8OHZ - chains C and D of the 28 polymer chains in the assembly; structure by X-ray diffraction, 2.65 A resolution.

# Chain C
Protein: Proteasome subunit alpha type-4
Source organism: Saccharomyces cerevisiae
Reference sequence: P40303 (PSA4_YEAST); residues -1 to 252 here correspond to UniProt positions 1-254 (UniProt number = residue number + 2)
Sequence (254 residues; row label = number of the first residue in the row; numbers below 1 keep their minus sign (Met-1 is residue -1)):
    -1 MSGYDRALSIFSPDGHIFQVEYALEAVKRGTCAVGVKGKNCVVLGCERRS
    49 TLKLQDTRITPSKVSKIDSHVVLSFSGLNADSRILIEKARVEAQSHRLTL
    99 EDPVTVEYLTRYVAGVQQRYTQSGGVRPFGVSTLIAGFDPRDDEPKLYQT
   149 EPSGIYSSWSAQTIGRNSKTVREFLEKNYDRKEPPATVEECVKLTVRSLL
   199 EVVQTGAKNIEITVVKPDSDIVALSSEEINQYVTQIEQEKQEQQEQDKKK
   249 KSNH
Unresolved in the structure: -1 to 0, 241-252
Swiss-Prot annotation at these positions:
  - modified residue: Thr58 (Phosphothreonine)

# Chain D
Protein: Proteasome subunit alpha type-5
Source organism: Saccharomyces cerevisiae
Reference sequence: P32379 (PSA5_YEAST); residues -7 to 252 here correspond to UniProt positions 1-260 (UniProt number = residue number + 8)
Sequence (260 residues; each row starts with the number of its first residue; numbers below 1 keep their minus sign (Met-7 is residue -7)):
    -7 MFLTRSEYDRGVSTFSPEGRLFQVEYSLEAIKLGSTAIGIATKEGVVLGV
    43 EKRATSPLLESDSIEKIVEIDRHIGCAMSGLTADARSMIEHARTAAVTHN
    93 LYYDEDINVESLTQSVCDLALRFGEGASGEERLMSRPFGVALLIAGHDAD
   143 DGYQLFHAEPSGTFYRYNAKAIGSGSEGAQAELLNEWHSSLTLKEAELLV
   193 LKILKQVMEEKLDENNAQLSCITKQDGFKIYDNEKTAELIKELKEKEAAE
   243 SPEEADVEMS
Unresolved in the structure: -7 to 0, 118-124, 243-252

# Chain C / chain D interface
Residue-residue contacts (63; chain C residue first):
  Asp3(C) - Glu117(D)
  Arg4(C) - Asp1(D)
  Arg4(C) - Glu117(D)
  Ala5(C) - Val4(D)  hydrophobic
  Ala5(C) - Ser127(D)
  Ser7(C) - Ser127(D)
  Ser7(C) - Arg128(D)
  Ile8(C) - Asp1(D)
  Ile8(C) - Val4(D)  hydrophobic
  Ile8(C) - Gln15(D)
  Phe9(C) - Gln15(D)
  Phe9(C) - Tyr18(D)
  Phe9(C) - Ser19(D)
  Phe9(C) - Ala22(D)  hydrophobic
  Phe9(C) - Leu73(D)  hydrophobic
  Phe9(C) - Arg128(D)
  Phe9(C) - Pro129(D)
  Phe9(C) - Gly131(D)
  Ser10(C) - Tyr18(D)
  Pro11(C) - Tyr18(D)  hydrophobic
  Pro11(C) - Glu21(D)
  Asp12(C) - Glu21(D)
  Gly13(C) - Tyr18(D)
  Gly13(C) - Glu21(D)
  Gly13(C) - Ala22(D)
  His14(C) - Leu25(D)
  Ile15(C) - Leu73(D)  hydrophobic
  Ile15(C) - Arg128(D)
  Lys35(C) - Glu52(D)  salt bridge
  Gln116(C) - Ala75(D)
  Gln116(C) - Asp76(D)
  Thr119(C) - Arg128(D)  hydrogen bond (backbone-side chain)
  Gln120(C) - Met126(D)
  Gln120(C) - Ser127(D)  hydrogen bond (backbone-backbone)
  Gln120(C) - Arg128(D)
  Gln120(C) - Phe130(D)
  Ser121(C) - Ser127(D)
  Gly122(C) - Ser127(D)
  Ser151(C) - Ala75(D)
  Gly152(C) - Ala75(D)
  Ile153(C) - Thr74(D)
  Ile153(C) - Ala75(D)
  Tyr154(C) - Arg78(D)
  Ser155(C) - Leu51(D)
  Ser155(C) - Ser55(D)
  Ser156(C) - Leu51(D)
  Ser156(C) - Glu52(D)  hydrogen bond (backbone-backbone)
  Ser156(C) - Ser55(D)  hydrogen bond (backbone-side chain)
  Trp157(C) - Ser48(D)
  Trp157(C) - Leu50(D)
  Trp157(C) - Leu51(D)
  Trp157(C) - Glu52(D)
  Ser158(C) - Leu50(D)  hydrogen bond (backbone-backbone)
  Ser158(C) - Glu52(D)  hydrogen bond
  Ala159(C) - Leu50(D)
  Leu173(C) - Leu50(D)  hydrophobic
  Glu174(C) - Ser48(D)  hydrogen bond
  Glu174(C) - Pro49(D)
  Glu174(C) - Leu50(D)
  Arg179(C) - Pro49(D)  hydrogen bond (side chain-backbone)
  Arg179(C) - Leu50(D)  hydrogen bond (side chain-backbone)
  Arg179(C) - Leu51(D)  hydrogen bond (side chain-backbone)
  Arg179(C) - Glu52(D)
Interface residues without a listed pair, chain C (32 interface residues in all): Arg170, Tyr177
Interface residues without a listed pair, chain D (27 interface residues in all): Thr47

# Summary
32 residues of chain C and 27 residues of chain D are in contact; the contacts include 10 hydrogen bonds and 1
salt bridge. Polar pairs include Lys35(C)-Glu52(D), Thr119(C)-Arg128(D) and Ser156(C)-Ser55(D).
Chain C is Proteasome subunit alpha type-4 and chain D is Proteasome subunit alpha type-5, both from
Saccharomyces cerevisiae; the structure, Yeast 20S proteasome in complex with a photoswitchable cepafungin
derivative (transCep1), was determined by X-ray diffraction (same publication as 8OI1).
